PDB entry 7MUV | electron microscopy, 4.60 A resolution (low resolution: residue-level contacts below are approximate; hydrogen-bond / salt-bridge calls are withheld) | chains KH and YH of the 205 polymer chains in the assembly

[Chain KH (and YH)]
Protein: Type IV secretion protein IcmK
From: Legionella pneumophila
Notes: chain YH of this document is another copy of the same molecule, construct and numbering; everything in this record applies to it too
UniProtKB: A0A2S6FBG9 (A0A2S6FBG9_LEGPN); numbering as in UniProt (aligned over 1-361)
Amino-acid sequence (361 residues; each row starts with the number of its first residue):
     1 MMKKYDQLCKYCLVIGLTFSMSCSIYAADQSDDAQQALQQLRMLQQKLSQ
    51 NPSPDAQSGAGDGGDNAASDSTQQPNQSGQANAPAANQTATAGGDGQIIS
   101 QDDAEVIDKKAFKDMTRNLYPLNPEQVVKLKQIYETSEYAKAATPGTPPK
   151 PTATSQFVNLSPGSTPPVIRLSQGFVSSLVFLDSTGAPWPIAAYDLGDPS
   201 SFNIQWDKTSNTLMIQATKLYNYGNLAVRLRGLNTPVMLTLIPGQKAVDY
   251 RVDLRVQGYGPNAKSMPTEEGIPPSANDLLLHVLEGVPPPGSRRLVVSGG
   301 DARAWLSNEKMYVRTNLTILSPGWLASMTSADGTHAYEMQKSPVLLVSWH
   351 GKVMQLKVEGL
Unresolved in the structure: 1-103 (chain YH: 1-103, 264-277, 361)

[Chain KH / chain YH interface]
Contacting residue pairs (57):
  Gln126(KH) with Lys109(YH); Phe112(YH)
  Ile133(KH) with Tyr120(YH)
  Tyr134(KH) with Tyr120(YH)
  Ser137(KH) with Tyr120(YH)
  Ala140(KH) with Pro124(YH)
  Lys141(KH) with Lys131(YH)
  Ala143(KH) with Lys131(YH)
  Thr144(KH) with Lys131(YH)
  Pro145(KH) with Val128(YH); Lys131(YH); Glu135(YH)
  Phe157(KH) with Glu285(YH)
  Leu160(KH) with Arg251(YH)
  Ser161(KH) with Val287(YH)
  Pro162(KH) with Ala153(YH)
  Pro166(KH) with Tyr250(YH)
  Asp195(KH) with Met214(YH); Gln216(YH)
  Leu220(KH) with Glu138(YH); Tyr139(YH)
  Tyr221(KH) with Tyr139(YH); Ala142(YH)
  Asn222(KH) with Ala142(YH)
  Tyr223(KH) with Thr144(YH); Phe175(YH)
  Asn225(KH) with Phe175(YH); Val176(YH); Tyr250(YH)
  Leu226(KH) with Tyr250(YH)
  Ala227(KH) with Met214(YH)
  Arg229(KH) with Asp207(YH); Ser210(YH); Thr212(YH)
  Asn234(KH) with Pro188(YH); Asn211(YH); Thr212(YH)
  Thr235(KH) with Arg251(YH)
  Pro236(KH) with Thr212(YH); Arg251(YH)
  Met238(KH) with Ser178(YH); Tyr250(YH); Arg251(YH)
  Leu239(KH) with Tyr250(YH)
  Thr240(KH) with Tyr250(YH)
  Gln257(KH) with Glu285(YH)
  Tyr259(KH) with Glu285(YH)
  Ser265(KH) with Ala331(YH)
  Pro267(KH) with Thr329(YH)
  Thr268(KH) with Met328(YH); Thr329(YH)
  Glu269(KH) with Ser327(YH); Met328(YH)
  Glu270(KH) with Trp324(YH); Ala326(YH); Ser327(YH)
  Ile272(KH) with Leu325(YH)
Also at the interface, not in a pair above, chain KH (45 interface residues in all): Arg117, Leu122, Lys129, Leu130, Ala142, Asn159, Gly163, Gly271
Also at the interface, not in a pair above, chain YH (42 interface residues in all): Asp108, Thr116, Val127, Gln132, Thr154, Gln205, Leu280, Leu281, Ser330

[In short]
45 residues of chain KH and 42 residues of chain YH are in contact.
Both chains are Type IV secretion protein IcmK (Legionella pneumophila). Entry 7MUV (Reconstruction of the
Legionella pneumophila Dot/Icm T4SS 3DVA Map 3) was determined by electron microscopy, deposited together with
7MUC, 7MUD, 7MUE, 7MUQ, 7MUS, 7MUW and 7MUY.
